9CJD - chains A and B of the 4 polymer chains in the assembly; structure by electron microscopy, 1.92 A resolution.

== Chain A ==
Protein: Nitrogenase molybdenum-iron protein alpha chain
Source organism: Azotobacter vinelandii
Notes: EC 1.18.6.1
Reference sequence: P07328 (NIFD_AZOVI); residues 1-492 here = UniProt positions 1-492
Amino-acid sequence (492 residues; numbered 1 to 492; the number before each row is that of its first residue):
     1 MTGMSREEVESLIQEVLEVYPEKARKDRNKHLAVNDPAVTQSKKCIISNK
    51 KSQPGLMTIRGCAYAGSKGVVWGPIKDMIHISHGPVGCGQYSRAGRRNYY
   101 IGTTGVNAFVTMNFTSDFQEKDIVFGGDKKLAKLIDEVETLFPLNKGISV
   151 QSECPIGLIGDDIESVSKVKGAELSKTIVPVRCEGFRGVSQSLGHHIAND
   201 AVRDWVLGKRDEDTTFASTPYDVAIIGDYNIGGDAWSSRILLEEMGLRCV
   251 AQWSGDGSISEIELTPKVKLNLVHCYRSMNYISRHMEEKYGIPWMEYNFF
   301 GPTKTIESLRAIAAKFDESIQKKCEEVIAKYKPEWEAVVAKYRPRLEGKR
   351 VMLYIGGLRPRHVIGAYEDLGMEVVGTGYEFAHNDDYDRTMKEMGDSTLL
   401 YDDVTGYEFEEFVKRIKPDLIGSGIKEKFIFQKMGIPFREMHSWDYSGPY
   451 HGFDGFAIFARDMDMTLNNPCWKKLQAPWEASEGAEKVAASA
Not modelled in the structure: 1-3, 481-492
Bound ions: fe(8)-S(7) cluster Fe: C62, C88, C154 (shared with C70(B), C95(B), C153(B) of chain B); Fe ion near C275 (its only coordinating residue here)
Residues lining bound ligands:
  - fe(8)-S(7) cluster (CLF): C62, Y64, P85, V86, G87, C88, Y91, E153, C154, G185
  - 3-hydroxy-3-carboxy-adipic acid (HCA): A65, G95, R96, Q191, G424, I425, K426, E440, H442
  - ICS (iron-sulfur-molybdenum cluster with interstitial carbon): V70, R96, H195, Y229, I231, C275, R277, S278, I355, G356, G357, L358, R359, P360, F381, M441, H442
Swiss-Prot annotation at these positions:
  - binding site ([8Fe-7S] cluster): C62, C88, C154
  - binding site ([7Fe-Mo-9S-C-homocitryl] cluster): C275, H442
What the authors report for this chain:
  - fe(8)-S(7) cluster coordination: C88

== Chain B ==
Protein: Nitrogenase molybdenum-iron protein beta chain
Source organism: Azotobacter vinelandii
Notes: EC 1.18.6.1
Reference sequence: P07329 (NIFK_AZOVI); residues 1-523 here = UniProt positions 1-523
Amino-acid sequence (523 residues; each row starts with the number of its first residue):
     1 MSQQVDKIKASYPLFLDQDYKDMLAKKRDGFEEKYPQDKIDEVFQWTTTK
    51 EYQELNFQREALTVNPAKACQPLGAVLCALGFEKTMPYVHGSQGCVAYFR
   101 SYFNRHFREPVSCVSDSMTEDAAVFGGQQNMKDGLQNCKATYKPDMIAVS
   151 TTCMAEVIGDDLNAFINNSKKEGFIPDEFPVPFAHTPSFVGSHVTGWDNM
   201 FEGIARYFTLKSMDDKVVGSNKKINIVPGFETYLGNFRVIKRMLSEMGVG
   251 YSLLSDPEEVLDTPADGQFRMYAGGTTQEEMKDAPNALNTVLLQPWHLEK
   301 TKKFVEGTWKHEVPKLNIPMGLDWTDEFLMKVSEISGQPIPASLTKERGR
   351 LVDMMTDSHTWLHGKRFALWGDPDFVMGLVKFLLELGCEPVHILCHNGNK
   401 RWKKAVDAILAASPYGKNATVYIGKDLWHLRSLVFTDKPDFMIGNSYGKF
   451 IQRDTLHKGKEFEVPLIRIGFPIFDRHHLHRSTTLGYEGAMQILTTLVNS
   501 ILERLDEETRGMQATDYNHDLVR
Not modelled in the structure: 1
Bound ions: fe(8)-S(7) cluster Fe: C70, C95, C153 (shared with C62(A), C88(A), C154(A) of chain A); Fe ion site 1: R108, E109 (shared with 2 residues of chain D); Fe ion site 2: D353, D357 (shared with 2 residues of chain D)
Residues lining bound ligands: fe(8)-S(7) cluster (CLF): C70, P72, S92, G94, C95, Y98, F99, T152, C153, S188
Swiss-Prot annotation at these positions:
  - binding site ([8Fe-7S] cluster): C70, C95, C153, S188

== Interface between chain A and chain B ==
Residue-residue contacts (205):
  V19(A) with A140(B); K143(B)
  Y20(A) with T141(B)
  P21(A) with Q136(B); N137(B); A140(B)
  K23(A) with D133(B), salt bridge
  A24(A) with N137(B)
  K51(A) with D116(B); S117(B), hydrogen bond (side chain-backbone); T119(B); N130(B)
  S52(A) with Q93(B); S117(B)
  Q53(A) with N137(B)
  P54(A) with S115(B); D116(B); N130(B); G134(B); N137(B), hydrogen bond (backbone-side chain)
  G55(A) with V114(B); S115(B), hydrogen bond (backbone-backbone); D116(B); G134(B); C138(B); Y142(B)
  L56(A) with N137(B); T141(B); Y142(B), hydrogen bond (backbone-side chain)
  M57(A) with M86(B), hydrophobic; R100(B); C113(B); V114(B), hydrophobic; Y142(B); M271(B), hydrophobic
  T58(A) with Q93(B); R100(B)
  R60(A) with Q93(B); A97(B)
  G61(A) with Q93(B), hydrogen bond (backbone-side chain); G94(B)
  C62(A) with G94(B)
  Y64(A) with Y98(B)
  A65(A) with Y98(B)
  K76(A) with E32(B), salt bridge
  P85(A) with S188(B)
  V86(A) with P66(B), hydrophobic; K68(B); A69(B)
  G87(A) with C70(B)
  Q90(A) with P66(B), hydrogen bond (side chain-backbone); K68(B), hydrogen bond (side chain-backbone); Y102(B); Y447(B), hydrogen bond (backbone-side chain)
  Y91(A) with A69(B); C70(B), hydrogen bond; L73(B); Y98(B), hydrophobic; F99(B), hydrophobic; Y102(B), hydrophobic
  S92(A) with Y98(B)
  R93(A) with N65(B), hydrogen bond; Y447(B); F450(B)
  G95(A) with R105(B), hydrogen bond (backbone-side chain)
  Y99(A) with S11(B)
  T103(A) with I40(B)
  T104(A) with R453(B)
  G105(A) with W428(B)
  V106(A) with I40(B); V43(B), hydrophobic; F44(B), hydrophobic
  N107(A) with K34(B); I40(B)
  M112(A) with V64(B), hydrophobic; N65(B); W428(B), hydrophobic
  N113(A) with T63(B); V64(B); N65(B), hydrogen bond (backbone-backbone); P66(B)
  F114(A) with L62(B), hydrophobic; T63(B); V64(B), hydrophobic
  T115(A) with T63(B), hydrogen bond (backbone-backbone)
  S116(A) with A61(B)
  D117(A) with T63(B); K68(B), salt bridge
  F118(A) with F189(B)
  Q119(A) with F189(B)
  E120(A) with F189(B), hydrogen bond (backbone-backbone); V190(B)
  I123(A) with F189(B), hydrophobic
  K130(A) with A61(B)
  K133(A) with A61(B)
  L134(A) with A61(B); L62(B), hydrophobic
  E137(A) with R59(B); E60(B), hydrogen bond (side chain-backbone); A61(B), hydrogen bond (side chain-backbone); L62(B), hydrogen bond (side chain-backbone)
  V138(A) with L62(B), hydrophobic
  T140(A) with W46(B)
  L141(A) with Y52(B), hydrogen bond (backbone-side chain); L55(B); N56(B); R59(B)
  F142(A) with W428(B), hydrophobic
  P143(A) with W46(B)
  L144(A) with Y35(B); V43(B), hydrophobic
  K146(A) with E32(B); E33(B), salt bridge
  C154(A) with S92(B), hydrogen bond; C153(B), hydrophobic
  P155(A) with C153(B)
  L158(A) with A123(B), hydrophobic; M154(B), hydrophobic; V157(B), hydrophobic
  I159(A) with V157(B), hydrophobic
  F186(A) with T119(B); E120(B), hydrogen bond (backbone-backbone); M154(B), hydrophobic
  R187(A) with E120(B)
  G188(A) with T119(B); E120(B), hydrogen bond (backbone-side chain)
  V189(A) with Q93(B), hydrogen bond (backbone-side chain)
  R210(A) with E33(B), salt bridge
  G232(A) with S11(B); F15(B)
  G233(A) with F15(B)
  W236(A) with F15(B), hydrophobic; Y20(B); M23(B); L24(B)
  S237(A) with F15(B); Y20(B), hydrogen bond
  R239(A) with M23(B); K27(B); F31(B)
  I240(A) with D19(B); Y20(B); M23(B), hydrogen bond (backbone-side chain)
  E243(A) with M23(B)
  R248(A) with F31(B)
  C249(A) with F31(B)
  V250(A) with F31(B)
  Q252(A) with K27(B)
  D256(A) with K27(B), salt bridge; E32(B)
  S258(A) with F31(B); E32(B)
  S260(A) with F31(B), hydrogen bond (side chain-backbone); E32(B), hydrogen bond (side chain-backbone); E33(B)
  E261(A) with K27(B), salt bridge; F31(B); E32(B)
  E334(A) with S2(B), hydrogen bond; Q3(B), hydrogen bond (side chain-backbone)
  A337(A) with V5(B)
  V338(A) with V5(B)
  K341(A) with V5(B)
  Y342(A) with I8(B)
  G406(A) with Y142(B)
  Y407(A) with T141(B); Y142(B), hydrogen bond (backbone-side chain)
  E410(A) with F269(B)
  I425(A) with S101(B); N104(B)
  K426(A) with A97(B); R100(B); N104(B)
  F429(A) with N104(B); R108(B); E109(B); P110(B)
  I430(A) with P110(B), hydrophobic; F269(B), hydrophobic
  K433(A) with E109(B), salt bridge; P110(B); T263(B), hydrogen bond (side chain-backbone); P264(B); D266(B); G267(B), hydrogen bond (backbone-backbone); Q268(B), hydrogen bond (backbone-backbone)
  M434(A) with G267(B); F269(B), hydrophobic
  G448(A) with A10(B); S11(B), hydrogen bond (backbone-backbone)
  P449(A) with S11(B); F15(B), hydrophobic
  D454(A) with S2(B), hydrogen bond (side chain-backbone); Q3(B), hydrogen bond (backbone-side chain); L14(B); Y20(B), hydrogen bond
  A457(A) with Q3(B); I8(B)
  I458(A) with Q3(B); I8(B), hydrophobic; K9(B); A10(B), hydrophobic
  L475(A) with A265(B); D266(B); G267(B)
Interface residues without a listed pair, chain A (116 interface residues in all): I59, D77, I81, C88, A94, R97, I101, G102, T111, S190, L193, F216, L264, Y331, T405, Q432, G435, R461
Interface residues without a listed pair, chain B (100 interface residues in all): D6, K39, Q58, A67, S112, M118, Q129, I158, H396, L427, D454

== Overview ==
116 residues of chain A face 100 of chain B across their interface; the contacts include 36 hydrogen bonds and
8 salt bridges. Among the polar pairs are K23(A)-D133(B), K76(A)-E32(B) and D117(A)-K68(B). Fe(8)-S(7) cluster
is bound between chain A and chain B. The paper reports fe(8)-S(7) cluster coordination by C88(A).
Chain A is Nitrogenase molybdenum-iron protein alpha chain and chain B is Nitrogenase molybdenum-iron protein
beta chain, both from Azotobacter vinelandii; the structure, CryoEM structure of nitrogenase MoFe-protein 5
minute time point under alkaline turnover, was determined by electron microscopy (same publication as 9CJB,
9CJC, 9CJE and 9CJF).
